8WZ3 - chains D and A of the 9 polymer chains in the assembly; structure by electron microscopy, 3.19 A resolution.

Chain D:
Protein: 5B11 Fab Heavy Chain
Source organism: Mus musculus
Notes: antibody fragment or engineered binder
Chain sequence (116 residues; each row starts with the number of its first residue):
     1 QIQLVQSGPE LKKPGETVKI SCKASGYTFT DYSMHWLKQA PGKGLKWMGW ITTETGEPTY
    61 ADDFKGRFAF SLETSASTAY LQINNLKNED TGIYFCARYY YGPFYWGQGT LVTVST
Disulfide bonds: Cys22-Cys96

Chain A:
Protein: RSV Fusion glycoprotein
Source organism: Human respiratory syncytial virus A2
Chain sequence (487 residues; each row starts with the number of its first residue):
    26 QNITEEFYQS TCSAVSKGYL SALRTGWYTS VITIELSNIK ENKCNGTDAK VKLIKQELDK
    86 YKNAVTELQL LMQSTPATNN RARRELPRFM NYTLNNAKKT NVTLSKKRKR RFLGFLLGVG
   146 SAIASGVAVC KVLHLEGEVN KIKSALLSTN KAVVSLSNGV SVLTFKVLDL KNYIDKQLLP
   206 ILNKQSCSIS NIETVIEFQQ KNNRLLEITR EFSVNAGVTT PVSTYMLTNS ELLSLINDMP
   266 ITNDQKKLMS NNVQIVRQQS YSIMCIIKEE VLAYVVQLPL YGVIDTPCWK LHTSPLCTTN
   326 TKEGSNICLT RTDRGWYCDN AGSVSFFPQA ETCKVQSNRV FCDTMNSLTL PSEVNLCNVD
   386 IFNPKYDCKI MTSKTDVSSS VITSLGAIVS CYGKTKCTAS NKNRGIIKTF SNGCDYVSNK
   446 GVDTVSVGNT LYYVNKQEGK SLYVKGEPII NFYDPLVFPS DEFDASISQV NEKINQSLAF
   506 IRKSDEL
Disordered / not traced: 99-136
Disulfide bonds: Cys37-Cys439, Cys69-Cys212, Cys155-Cys290, Cys313-Cys343, Cys322-Cys333, Cys358-Cys367, Cys382-Cys393, Cys416-Cys422
Covalently attached groups: N-acetylglucosamine (NAG) linked to Asn500

How chain D and chain A interact:
Residue-residue contacts (18; chain D residue first):
  Asp31(D) - Glu294(A)
  Tyr32(D) - Lys168(A)
  Tyr32(D) - Glu294(A)  hydrogen bond (side chain-backbone)
  Tyr32(D) - Glu295(A)
  Ser33(D) - Glu161(A)  hydrogen bond
  His35(D) - Glu161(A)  salt bridge
  Trp50(D) - Glu161(A)
  Tyr99(D) - Glu161(A)
  Tyr99(D) - Gly162(A)
  Tyr99(D) - Asn165(A)
  Tyr99(D) - Glu294(A)
  Tyr100(D) - Asn165(A)
  Tyr101(D) - Asn165(A)
  Tyr101(D) - Lys168(A)
  Tyr101(D) - Ser169(A)
  Tyr101(D) - Lys196(A)  hydrogen bond
  Gly102(D) - Asn165(A)  hydrogen bond (backbone-side chain)
  Gly102(D) - Ser169(A)
Other interface residues (no listed pair), chain D (11 interface residues in all): Thr28, Glu54
Other interface residues (no listed pair), chain A (13 interface residues in all): Glu60, Asn63, Gln98, Leu172, Lys293

Overview:
11 residues of chain D face 13 of chain A across their interface, with 4 hydrogen bonds and 1 salt bridge.
Polar contacts include His35(D)-Glu161(A), Tyr32(D)-Glu294(A) and Ser33(D)-Glu161(A). N-acetylglucosamine is
covalently linked to Asn500(A).
Chain D is 5B11 Fab Heavy Chain (Mus musculus) and chain A is RSV Fusion glycoprotein (Human respiratory
syncytial virus A2); the structure, Cryo-EM structure of prefusion-stabilized RSV F (DS-Cav1 strain: A2) in
complex with nAb 5B11, was determined by electron microscopy (same publication as 8WZ5, 8WZE and 8WZ4).
